PDB entry 4DI4 | X-ray diffraction, 2.71 A resolution | chains A and B

Chain A:
Name: TatT (Tp0956)
Source organism: Treponema pallidum subsp. pallidum
Notes: fragment: soluble fragment
UniProtKB: O83922 (Y956_TREPA); residues 2-302 here correspond to UniProt positions 23-323 (UniProt number = residue number + 21)
Amino-acid sequence (301 residues; row label = number of the first residue in the row):
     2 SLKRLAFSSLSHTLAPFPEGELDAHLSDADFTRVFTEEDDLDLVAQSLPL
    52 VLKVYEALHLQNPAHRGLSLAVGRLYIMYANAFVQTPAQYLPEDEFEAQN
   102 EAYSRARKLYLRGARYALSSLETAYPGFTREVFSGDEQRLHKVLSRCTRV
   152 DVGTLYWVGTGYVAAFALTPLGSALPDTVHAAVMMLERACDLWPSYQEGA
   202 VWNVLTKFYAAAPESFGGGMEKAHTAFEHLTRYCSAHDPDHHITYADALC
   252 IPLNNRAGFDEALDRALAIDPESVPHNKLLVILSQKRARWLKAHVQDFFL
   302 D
Not modelled in the structure: 2-28, 302
From the paper describing this entry:
  - binding site for tetraethylene glycol: Met79, Asn82

Chain B:
Name: TatP(T) (Tp0957)
Source organism: Treponema pallidum subsp. pallidum
Notes: fragment: soluble fragment
UniProtKB: O83923 (O83923_TREPA); residues 7-328 here correspond to UniProt positions 21-342 (UniProt number = residue number + 14)
Amino-acid sequence (324 residues; numbered 5 to 328; the number before each row is that of its first residue):
     5 GRKEKVVLKIASIAPARSIWETELKKLSAEWSEITGGLVSMKFYDMSSLG
    55 GEREGIRKLKSSRPGQAAPLDGAVFSCLGLSELAPDSGIYTLSVPFLIQN
   105 EKDLERVLHELREDLDRPFRAAGFRVITWTNAGWLSFYTRAPYASLGQLK
   155 KQTIALSSLDSSVLGTCFRICGFDIKDAPNVRLAPLLKAGSIDGFLSVHL
   205 FTWATGFYRYISYALDTKICPAVIGMLISDGSWARIPSRYHDAMLQAATR
   255 VRQRLANNLETLDRECSNNIQKAGVSIVHLTPQEIQEWRTEFAADVKRIQ
   305 ARLPGMLNMTLYEKIKHLLYSAQR
Not modelled in the structure: 5-8, 64-72, 161-166, 324-328
Differences from the reference sequence: expression tag (5-6); engineered mutation Val185 (Ala199 in O83923)
From the paper describing this entry:
  - conformationally variable residues (loop rearrangement, order/disorder transition): Arg21, Ser161 to Asp164

How chain A and chain B interact:
Pairs across the interface - 27 pairs, chain A then chain B:
  Glu94(A) - Lys29(B)
  Glu94(A) - Met45(B)
  Glu94(A) - Lys46(B)
  Asp95(A) - Ala33(B)
  Phe97(A) - Lys30(B)
  Phe167(A) - Arg21(B)
  Ala168(A) - Arg21(B)
  Thr170(A) - Arg21(B)  hydrogen bond (backbone-side chain)
  Pro171(A) - Arg21(B)
  Leu172(A) - Pro19(B)  hydrophobic
  Leu172(A) - Arg21(B)  hydrogen bond (backbone-backbone)
  Leu172(A) - Ser22(B)
  Leu172(A) - Leu204(B)
  Gly173(A) - Leu204(B)
  Gly173(A) - Trp207(B)  hydrogen bond (backbone-side chain)
  Pro177(A) - Trp207(B)
  Pro177(A) - Ala208(B)
  Pro177(A) - Gly210(B)
  Asp178(A) - Arg213(B)  salt bridge
  Glu215(A) - Val185(B)
  Ser216(A) - Asn184(B)
  Phe217(A) - Ala208(B)
  Pro253(A) - Ser52(B)
  Asn255(A) - Ser52(B)
  Gln297(A) - Tyr48(B)  hydrogen bond (backbone-side chain)
  Asp298(A) - Lys46(B)  salt bridge
  Asp298(A) - Tyr48(B)
Also at the interface, not in a pair above, chain A (25 interface residues in all): Asn101, Ala175, Leu176, Ile252, Phe299, Phe300, Leu301
Also at the interface, not in a pair above, chain B (23 interface residues in all): Thr26, Ser32, Phe47, Thr209, Phe211, Tyr212
From the paper, about this interface:
  - residue pairs: Leu172(A)-Leu204(B), Leu172(A)-Arg21(B), Leu172(A)-Ser22(B), Tyr48(B)-Gln297(A), Trp207(B)-Gly173(A) (hydrogen bond), Arg213(B)-Asp178(A)
  - hot spots on chain A (mutagenesis) - L172A: decreased binding to TatP(T) (Tp0957) (chain B)
  - interface residues, chain B: Arg21(B)
  - hot spots on chain B (mutagenesis) - R21A (100x), Y48A (100x), W207A, R213A: decreased binding to TatT (Tp0956) (chain A)

Summary:
25 residues of chain A face 23 of chain B across their interface; the contacts include 4 hydrogen bonds and 2
salt bridges. Polar pairs include Asp178(A)-Arg213(B), Asp298(A)-Lys46(B) and Thr170(A)-Arg21(B). The authors
report contacts between Leu172(A) and Leu204(B), Leu172(A) and Arg21(B) and Leu172(A) and Ser22(B) among
others; a hydrogen bond between Trp207(B) and Gly173(A). The paper reports a binding site for tetraethylene
glycol at Met79(A) and Asn82(A); R21A, Y48A and W207A of chain B, among others, reduce binding to TatT
(Tp0956) (chain A); 5 substitutions were tested in all.
Chain A is TatT (Tp0956) and chain B is TatP(T) (Tp0957), both from Treponema pallidum subsp. pallidum; the
structure, Crystal structure of a 3:1 complex of Treponema pallidum TatP(T) (Tp0957) bound to TatT (Tp0956),
was determined by X-ray diffraction, deposited together with 4DI3.
